Entry 3J1N (electron microscopy, 16.00 A resolution (very low resolution: no residue pairs are listed; an interface is given only as per-side residue counts)); this record covers chains A and F of the 12 polymer chains in the assembly.

== Chain A ==
Name: DNA-directed RNA polymerase II subunit RPB1
From: Saccharomyces cerevisiae
Notes: EC 2.7.7.6
Reference sequence: P04050 (RPB1_YEAST); the construct lacks a stretch of the UniProt sequence and is renumbered around it, so the offset changes along the chain: 1-1081 = UniProt 1-1081; 1082-1131 = UniProt 1092-1141; 1142-1455 = UniProt 1142-1455
Amino-acid sequence (1455 residues; row label = number of the first residue in the row; note: 10 numbers in that range are skipped by the numbering (no residue carries them; nothing is unmodelled there); a row labelled like 1081A-1081J holds insertion residues (1081A, then the next letters in order)):
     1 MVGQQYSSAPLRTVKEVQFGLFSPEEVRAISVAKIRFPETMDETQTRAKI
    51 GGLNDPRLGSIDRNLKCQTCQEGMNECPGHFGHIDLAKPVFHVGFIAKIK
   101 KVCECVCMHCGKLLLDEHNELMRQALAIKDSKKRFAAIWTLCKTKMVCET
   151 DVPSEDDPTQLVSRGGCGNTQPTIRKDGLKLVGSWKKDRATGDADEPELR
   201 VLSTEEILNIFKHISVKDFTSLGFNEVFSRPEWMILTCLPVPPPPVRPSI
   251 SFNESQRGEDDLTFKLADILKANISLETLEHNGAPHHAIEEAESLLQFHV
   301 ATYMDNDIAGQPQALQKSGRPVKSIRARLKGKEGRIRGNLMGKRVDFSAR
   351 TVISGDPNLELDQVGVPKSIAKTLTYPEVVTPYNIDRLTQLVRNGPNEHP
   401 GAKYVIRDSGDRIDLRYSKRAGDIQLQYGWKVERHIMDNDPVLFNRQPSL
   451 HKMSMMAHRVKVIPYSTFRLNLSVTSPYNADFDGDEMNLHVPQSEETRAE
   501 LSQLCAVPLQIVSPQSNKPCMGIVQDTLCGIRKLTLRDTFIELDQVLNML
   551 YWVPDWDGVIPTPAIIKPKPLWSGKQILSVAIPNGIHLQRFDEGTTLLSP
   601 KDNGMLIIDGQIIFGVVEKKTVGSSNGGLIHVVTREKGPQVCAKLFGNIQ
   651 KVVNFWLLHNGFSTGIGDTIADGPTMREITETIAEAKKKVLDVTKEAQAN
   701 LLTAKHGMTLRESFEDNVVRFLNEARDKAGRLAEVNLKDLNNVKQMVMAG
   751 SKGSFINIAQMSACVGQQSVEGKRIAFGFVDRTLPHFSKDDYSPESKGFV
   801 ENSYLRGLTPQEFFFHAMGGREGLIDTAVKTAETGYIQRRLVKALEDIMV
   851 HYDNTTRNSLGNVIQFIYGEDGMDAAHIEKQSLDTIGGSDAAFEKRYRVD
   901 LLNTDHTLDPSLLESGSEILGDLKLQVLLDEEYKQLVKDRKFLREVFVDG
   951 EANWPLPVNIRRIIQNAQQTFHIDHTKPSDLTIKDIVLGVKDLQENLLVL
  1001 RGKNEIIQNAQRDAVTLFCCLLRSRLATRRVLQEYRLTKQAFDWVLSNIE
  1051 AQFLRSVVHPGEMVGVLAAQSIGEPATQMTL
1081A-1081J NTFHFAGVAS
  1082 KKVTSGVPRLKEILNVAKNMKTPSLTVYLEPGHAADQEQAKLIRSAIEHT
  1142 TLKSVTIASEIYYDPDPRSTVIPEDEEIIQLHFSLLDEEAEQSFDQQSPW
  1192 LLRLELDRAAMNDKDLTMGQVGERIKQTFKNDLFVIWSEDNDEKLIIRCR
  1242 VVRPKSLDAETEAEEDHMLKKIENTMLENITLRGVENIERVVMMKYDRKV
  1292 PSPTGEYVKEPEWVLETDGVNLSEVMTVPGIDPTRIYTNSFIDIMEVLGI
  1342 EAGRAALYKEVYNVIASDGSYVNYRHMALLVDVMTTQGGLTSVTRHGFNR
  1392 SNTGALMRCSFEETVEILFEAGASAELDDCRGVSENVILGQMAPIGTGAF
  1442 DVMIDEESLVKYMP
Disordered / not traced: 1, 187-194, 345, 808, 1081A-1081J, 1177-1186, 1244-1253, 1394, 1436
Curated features (UniProtKB/Swiss-Prot):
  - region: Pro-248 to Asp-260 (Lid loop), Asn-306 to Lys-323 (Rudder loop), Pro-810 to Glu-822 (Bridging helix)
  - binding site (Zn(2+)): Cys-67, Cys-70, Cys-77, His-80, Cys-107, Cys-110, Cys-148, Cys-167
  - binding site (Mg(2+)): Asp-481, Asp-483, Asp-485
  - cross-link (Glycyl lysine isopeptide (Lys-Gly)): Lys-695 (interchain with G-Cter in ubiquitin), Lys-1246 (interchain with G-Cter in ubiquitin), Lys-1350 (interchain with G-Cter in ubiquitin)

== Chain F ==
Name: DNA-directed RNA polymerase II subunit RPABC2
From: Saccharomyces cerevisiae
Reference sequence: P20435 (RPAB2_YEAST); residues 72-155 here = UniProt positions 72-155
Amino-acid sequence (84 residues; each row starts with the number of its first residue):
    72 KAIPKDQRATTPYMTKYERARILGTRALQISMNAPVFVDLEGETDPLRIA
   122 MKELAEKKIPLVIRRYLPDGSFEDWSVEELIVDL
Curated features (UniProtKB/Swiss-Prot):
  - region: Leu-111 to Leu-132 (Leucine-zipper)

== Chain A / chain F interface ==
At this resolution (16 A) residue pairs are not listed: 33 residues of chain A and 26 of chain F lie at the interface.

== In short ==
33 residues of chain A face 26 of chain F across their interface. UniProt lists 8 Zn2+-binding residues and 3
Mg2+-binding residues on chain A.
Chain A is DNA-directed RNA polymerase II subunit RPB1 and chain F is DNA-directed RNA polymerase II subunit
RPABC2, both from Saccharomyces cerevisiae; the structure, Cryo-EM map of a yeast minimal preinitiation
complex interacting with the Mediator Head module, was determined by electron microscopy (same publication as
3J1O).
